PDB entry 7X7U | electron microscopy, 3.77 A resolution | chains G and C of the 7 polymer chains in the assembly

Chain G:
Molecule: Spike protein S1
From: Severe acute respiratory syndrome coronavirus 2
Reference sequence: P0DTC2 (SPIKE_SARS2); residue numbers follow UniProt; this construct covers 324-527
Sequence (204 residues; row label = number of the first residue in the row):
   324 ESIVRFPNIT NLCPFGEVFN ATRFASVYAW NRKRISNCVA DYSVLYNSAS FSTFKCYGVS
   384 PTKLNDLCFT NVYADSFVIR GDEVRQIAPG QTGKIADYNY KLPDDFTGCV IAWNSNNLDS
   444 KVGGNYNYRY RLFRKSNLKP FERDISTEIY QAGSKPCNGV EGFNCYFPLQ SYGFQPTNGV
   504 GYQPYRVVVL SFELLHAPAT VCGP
Disordered / not traced: 324-332, 527
Construct notes: variant Arg452 (Leu in P0DTC2), Lys478 (Thr in P0DTC2)
UniProt features mapped onto this chain:
  - region: Arg403 to Asp405 (Integrin-binding motif), Asn448 to Tyr451, Tyr453 to Phe456 (Immunodominant HLA epitope recognized by the CD8+)
  - glycosylation: Ser325 (O-linked (HexNAc...) serine), Asn331 (N-linked (GlcNAc...) (complex) asparagine), Asn343 (N-linked (GlcNAc...) (complex) asparagine)
  - natural variant: Gly339 (G339D: In strain: Omicron/BA.1, Omicron/BA.2 and 4 more; G339H: In strain: Omicron/BA.2.75, Omicron/XBB.1.5 and 1 more), Arg346 (R346K: In strain: Mu/B.1.621; R346T: In strain: Omicron/BQ.1.1, Omicron/XBB.1.5 and 1 more), Leu368 (L368I: In strain: Omicron/XBB.1.5, Omicron/EG.5.1), Ser371 (S371F: In strain: Omicron/BA.2, Omicron/BA.2.12.1 and 6 more; S371L: In strain: Omicron/BA.1), Ser373 (S373P: In strain: Omicron/BA.1, Omicron/BA.2 and 7 more), Ser375 (S375F: In strain: Omicron/BA.1, Omicron/BA.2 and 7 more), Thr376 (T376A: In strain: Omicron/BA.2, Omicron/BA.2.12.1 and 5 more), Asp405 (D405N: In strain: Omicron/BA.2, Omicron/BA.2.12.1 and 6 more), Arg408 (R408S: In strain: Omicron/BA.2, Omicron/BA.2.12.1 and 6 more), Lys417 (K417N: In strain: Beta/B.1.351, Omicron/BA.1 and 8 more; K417T: In strain: Gamma/P.1), Asn440 (N440K: In strain: Omicron/BA.1, Omicron/BA.2 and 7 more), Lys444 (K444T: In strain: Omicron/BQ.1.1), 16 further natural variant entries in UniProt
  - mutagenesis: Asn331 (N331Q: Reduced viral infectivity), Asn343 (N343Q: Reduced viral infectivity), Tyr453 (Y453F: Decreased HLA binding to NF9 epitope. Increased binding affinity to human ACE2), Ala475 (A475V: Increased resistance to neutralizing antibodies), Val483 (V483A: Increased resistance to neutralizing antibodies), Glu484 (E484D: Increased replication in human TMEM106B overexpressing cells), Phe490 (F490L: Increased resistance to neutralizing antibodies and human covalescent sera neutralization), Gln493 (Q493N: Reduced host ACE2-binding affinity in vitro; Q493Y: Reduced host ACE2-binding affinity in vitro), Asn501 (N501T: Reduced host ACE2-binding affinity in vitro; N501Y: Increased binding affinity to human ACE2), His519 (H519P: Increased resistance to human covalescent sera neutralization)
Disulfides: Cys336-Cys361, Cys379-Cys432
Covalently attached groups: N-acetylglucosamine (NAG) linked to Asn343

Chain C:
Molecule: X01 heavy chain
From: Mus musculus
Sequence (119 residues; each row starts with the number of its first residue):
     1 EIQLQQSGPE LVAPGASVKV SCKASGYAFT SYNMYWVRQS HGKSLEWIGY IVPYNGGTTY
    61 NQEFKGKATL TVDKSSNTAY IHLNSLTSED SAVYYCAKEG TYYGYDGVLA DWGQGTLVT
Disulfides: Cys22-Cys96

How chain G and chain C interact:
Contacting residue pairs - 23 pairs, chain G then chain C:
  Phe374(G) with Tyr105(C), hydrogen bond (backbone-side chain)
  Ser375(G) with Tyr102(C), hydrogen bond (side chain-backbone); Tyr103(C), hydrogen bond (side chain-backbone); Tyr105(C)
  Thr376(G) with Tyr103(C), hydrogen bond (backbone-backbone); Gly104(C), hydrogen bond (side chain-backbone)
  Phe377(G) with Tyr105(C), hydrophobic
  Lys378(G) with Glu99(C), salt bridge; Gly104(C), hydrogen bond (side chain-backbone); Asp106(C), salt bridge
  Gly404(G) with Tyr102(C)
  Asp405(G) with Tyr102(C), hydrogen bond
  Arg408(G) with Ser31(C), hydrogen bond (backbone-side chain); Tyr32(C); Glu99(C), salt bridge; Gly100(C), hydrogen bond (side chain-backbone); Thr101(C); Gly104(C)
  Pro412(G) with Tyr54(C)
  Gly413(G) with Tyr54(C)
  Gln414(G) with Thr30(C); Ser31(C)
  Gly504(G) with Tyr102(C)
Interface residues without a listed pair, chain G (15 interface residues in all): Ser371, Asp427, Val503

Overview:
15 residues of chain G face 12 of chain C across their interface, with 9 hydrogen bonds and 3 salt bridges.
Among the polar pairs are Lys378(G)-Glu99(C), Lys378(G)-Asp106(C) and Arg408(G)-Glu99(C). Covalently linked
N-acetylglucosamine: at Asn343(G). From UniProt: 10 mutagenesis sites on chain G.
Chain G is Spike protein S1 (Severe acute respiratory syndrome coronavirus 2) and chain C is X01 heavy chain
(Mus musculus); the structure, Cryo-EM structure of SARS-CoV-2 Delta variant spike protein in complex with
three nAbs X01, X10 and ..., was determined by electron microscopy, deposited together with 7X7T and 7X7V.
